PDB entry 7YPO | electron microscopy, 3.50 A resolution | chains A and Q of the 5 polymer chains in the assembly

# Chain A
Protein: Lef3
Source organism: Helicoverpa armigera nucleopolyhedrovirus
Reference sequence: Q91BW6 (Q91BW6_9ABAC); numbering as in UniProt (aligned over 1-379)
Amino-acid sequence (413 residues; numbered -33 to 379; the number before each row is that of its first residue; numbers below 1 keep their minus sign (Met-33 is residue -33)):
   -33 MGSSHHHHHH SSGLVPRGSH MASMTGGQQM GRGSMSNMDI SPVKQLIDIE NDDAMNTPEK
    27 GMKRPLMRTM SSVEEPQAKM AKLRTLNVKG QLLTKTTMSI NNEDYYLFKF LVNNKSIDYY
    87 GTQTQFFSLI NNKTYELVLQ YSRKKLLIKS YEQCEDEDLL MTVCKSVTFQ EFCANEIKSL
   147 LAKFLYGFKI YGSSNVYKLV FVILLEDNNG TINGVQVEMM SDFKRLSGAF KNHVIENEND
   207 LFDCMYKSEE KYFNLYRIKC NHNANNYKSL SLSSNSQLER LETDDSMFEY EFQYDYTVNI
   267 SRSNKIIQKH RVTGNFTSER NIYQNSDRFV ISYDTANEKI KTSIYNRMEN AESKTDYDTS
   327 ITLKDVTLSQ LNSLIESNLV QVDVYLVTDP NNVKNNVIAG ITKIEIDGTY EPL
Not modelled in the structure: -33 to 48, 123-126
Construct notes: initiating methionine (-33); expression tag (-32 to 0)
From the paper describing this entry:
  - conformationally variable residues (domain motion): Glu118 to Lys131
  - mutagenesis - Y311A: unchanged binding to dA60
  - mutagenesis - K271A, Y311A: decreased binding to dA30
  - mutagenesis - S292A, R294A, N361A: unchanged binding to ssDNA
  - mutagenesis - K164A, E184A, R268A: abolished binding to dA30
  - mutagenesis - K164A, E184A, R268A: abolished binding to dA60
  - mutagenesis - K271A: decreased binding to dA60

# Chain Q
Molecule: 28-nt DNA strand
Sequence (28 nucleotides; each row starts with the number of its first residue):
     1 AAAAAAAAAA AAAAAAAAAA AAAAAAAA

# Interface between chain A and chain Q
Pairs across the interface (25):
  Lys164(A) with DA3(Q), salt bridge to the phosphate
  Glu184(A) with DA3(Q), phosphate contact
  Met186(A) with DA2(Q), phosphate contact; DA3(Q), phosphate contact
  Tyr233(A) with DA3(Q), sugar contact; DA4(Q), sugar contact
  Arg268(A) with DA3(Q), salt bridge to the phosphate; DA4(Q), salt bridge to the phosphate
  Ser269(A) with DA4(Q), hydrogen bond to the phosphate
  Lys271(A) with DA4(Q), salt bridge to the phosphate; DA5(Q), salt bridge to the phosphate
  Tyr289(A) with DA7(Q), phosphate contact; DA8(Q), phosphate contact
  Gln290(A) with DA8(Q), hydrogen bond to the phosphate
  Ser292(A) with DA7(Q), hydrogen bond to the phosphate
  Arg294(A) with DA6(Q), phosphate contact; DA7(Q), phosphate contact
  Tyr311(A) with DA5(Q), base contact; DA6(Q), phosphate contact
  Arg313(A) with DA4(Q), hydrogen bond to the base; DA5(Q), hydrogen bond to the base
  Val353(A) with DA4(Q), phosphate contact
  Asn361(A) with DA5(Q), hydrogen bond to the phosphate; DA6(Q), phosphate contact
  Val363(A) with DA5(Q), base contact
Also at the interface, not in a pair above, chain A (17 interface residues in all): Ser267

# In short
The interface between chain A and chain Q involves 17 residues on one side and 7 on the other, with 6 hydrogen
bonds and 5 salt bridges. Polar contacts include Arg313(A)-DA4(Q), Arg313(A)-DA5(Q) and Ser269(A)-DA4(Q). From
the paper: K164A, E184A and R268A of chain A abolish binding to dA30; conformational variability at Glu118(A);
8 substitutions were tested in all.
Here chain A is Lef3 (Helicoverpa armigera nucleopolyhedrovirus) and chain Q is a 28-nt DNA strand. Entry 7YPO
(Cryo-EM structure of baculovirus LEF-3 in complex with ssDNA) was determined by electron microscopy (same
publication as 7YNY and 7YPQ).
